6ESF - chains B and J of the 10 polymer chains in the assembly; structure by electron microscopy, 3.70 A resolution.

[Chain B]
Protein: Histone H4
Organism: Xenopus laevis
UniProtKB: P62799 (H4_XENLA); residues 1-102 here correspond to UniProt positions 2-103 (UniProt number = residue number + 1)
Sequence (102 residues; each row starts with the number of its first residue):
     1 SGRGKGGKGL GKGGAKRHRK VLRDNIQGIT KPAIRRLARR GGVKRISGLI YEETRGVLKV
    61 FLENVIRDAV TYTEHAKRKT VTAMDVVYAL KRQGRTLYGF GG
Unresolved in the structure: 1-17, 102
Swiss-Prot annotation at these positions:
  - DNA-binding region: Lys16 to Lys20
  - modified residue: Ser1 (N-acetylserine), Arg3 (Asymmetric dimethylarginine), Lys5 (N6-(2-hydroxyisobutyryl)lysine), Lys8 (N6-(2-hydroxyisobutyryl)lysine), Lys12 (N6-(2-hydroxyisobutyryl)lysine), Lys16 (N6-(2-hydroxyisobutyryl)lysine), Lys20 (N6,N6,N6-trimethyllysine), Lys31 (N6-(2-hydroxyisobutyryl)lysine), Lys44 (N6-(2-hydroxyisobutyryl)lysine), Ser47 (Phosphoserine), Tyr51 (Phosphotyrosine), Lys59 (N6-(2-hydroxyisobutyryl)lysine), Lys77 (N6-(2-hydroxyisobutyryl)lysine), Lys79 (N6-(2-hydroxyisobutyryl)lysine), Tyr88 (Phosphotyrosine), Lys91 (N6-(2-hydroxyisobutyryl)lysine)
  - cross-link (Glycyl lysine isopeptide (Lys-Gly)): Lys31 (interchain with G-Cter in UFM1), Lys91 (interchain with G-Cter in ubiquitin)

[Chain J]
Molecule: 147-nt DNA strand
Organism: synthetic construct
Sequence (147 nucleotides; row label = number of the first residue in the row; numbers below 1 keep their minus sign (DC-73 is residue -73)):
   -73 CTGGAGAATC CCGGTGCCGA GGCCGCTCAA TTGGTCGTAG ACAGCTCTAG CACCGCTTAA
   -13 ACGCACGTAC GCGCTGTCCC CCGCGTTTTA ACCGCCAAGG GGATTACTCC CTAGTCTCCA
    47 GGCACGTGTC AGATATATAC ATCCTGT

[How chain B and chain J interact]
Residue-residue contacts - 13 pairs, chain B then chain J:
  His18(B) with DG26(J), sugar contact
  Arg39(B) with DG9(J), salt bridge to the phosphate
  Arg45(B) with DC7(J), hydrogen bond to the sugar; DC8(J), phosphate contact
  Ile46(B) with DC7(J), sugar contact; DC8(J), hydrogen bond to the phosphate
  Ser47(B) with DC7(J), hydrogen bond to the phosphate
  Gly48(B) with DC7(J), hydrogen bond to the phosphate
  Arg78(B) with DG28(J), phosphate contact
  Lys79(B) with DG27(J), phosphate contact; DG28(J), hydrogen bond to the phosphate
  Thr80(B) with DG27(J), phosphate contact; DG28(J), hydrogen bond to the phosphate
Interface residues without a listed pair, chain B (11 interface residues in all): Arg35, Lys44
Interface residues without a listed pair, chain J (8 interface residues in all): DC6, DA29

[Summary]
11 residues of chain B face 8 of chain J across their interface; the contacts include 6 hydrogen bonds and 1
salt bridge. Polar pairs include Arg45(B)-DC7(J), Ile46(B)-DC8(J) and Ser47(B)-DC7(J). Curated annotation
(UniProt) lists a DNA-binding region on chain B.
Here chain B is Histone H4 (Xenopus laevis) and chain J is a 147-nt DNA strand (synthetic construct). Entry
6ESF (Nucleosome : Class 1) was determined by electron microscopy (same publication as 6ESG, 6ESH and 6ESI).
